PDB entry 8WNG | X-ray diffraction, 1.92 A resolution | chain A

Chain A:
Molecule: Isoleucine--tRNA ligase
From: Helicobacter pylori
Notes: EC 6.1.1.5
UniProtKB: A0A2J9KLI1 (A0A2J9KLI1_HELPX); residues 1-920 here = UniProt positions 1-920
Amino-acid sequence (920 residues; numbered 1 to 920; the number before each row is that of its first residue):
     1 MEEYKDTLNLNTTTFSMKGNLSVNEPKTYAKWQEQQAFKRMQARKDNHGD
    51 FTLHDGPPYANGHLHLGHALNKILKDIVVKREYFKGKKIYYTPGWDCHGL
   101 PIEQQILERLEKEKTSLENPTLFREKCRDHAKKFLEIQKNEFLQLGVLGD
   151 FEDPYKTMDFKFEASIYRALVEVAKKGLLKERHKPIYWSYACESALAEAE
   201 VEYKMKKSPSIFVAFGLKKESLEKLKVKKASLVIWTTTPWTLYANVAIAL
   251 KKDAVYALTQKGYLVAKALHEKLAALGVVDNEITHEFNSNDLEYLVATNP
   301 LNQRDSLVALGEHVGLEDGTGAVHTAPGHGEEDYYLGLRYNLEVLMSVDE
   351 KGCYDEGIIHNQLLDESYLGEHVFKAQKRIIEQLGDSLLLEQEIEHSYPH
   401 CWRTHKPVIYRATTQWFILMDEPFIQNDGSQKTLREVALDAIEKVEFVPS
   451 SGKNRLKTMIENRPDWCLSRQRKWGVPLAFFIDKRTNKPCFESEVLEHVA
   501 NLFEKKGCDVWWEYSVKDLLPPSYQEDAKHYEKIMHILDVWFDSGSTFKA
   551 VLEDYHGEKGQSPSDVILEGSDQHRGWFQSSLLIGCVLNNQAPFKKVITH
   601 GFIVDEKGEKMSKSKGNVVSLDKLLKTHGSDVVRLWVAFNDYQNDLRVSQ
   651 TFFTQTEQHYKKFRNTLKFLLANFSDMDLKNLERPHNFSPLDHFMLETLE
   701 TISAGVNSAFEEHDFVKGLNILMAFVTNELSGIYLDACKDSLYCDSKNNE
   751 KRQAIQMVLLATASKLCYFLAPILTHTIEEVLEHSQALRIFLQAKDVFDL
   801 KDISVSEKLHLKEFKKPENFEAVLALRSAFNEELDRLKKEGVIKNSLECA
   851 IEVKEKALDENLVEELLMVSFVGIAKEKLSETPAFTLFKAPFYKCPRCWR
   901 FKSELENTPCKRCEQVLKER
Not modelled in the structure: 1-3
Metal / ion sites: Zn2+: Cys895, Cys898, Cys910, Cys913
Ligand contacts: isoleucine (ILE): Gly56, Pro57, Pro58, Tyr59, Asp96, Trp541, Ser544, Glu569, Gln573, Trp577

Overview:
Chain A binds isoleucine. Cys895, Cys898, Cys910 and Cys913 form the Zn2+ site.
Chain A is Isoleucine--tRNA ligase (Helicobacter pylori); the structure, Crystal structure of H. pylori
isoleucyl-tRNA synthetase (HpIleRS) in complex with Ile, was determined by X-ray diffraction together with
8WNF, 8WNI, 8WNJ, 8WO2 and 8WO3 from the same study.
